PDB entry 8CEO | electron microscopy, 3.60 A resolution | chains N and x of the 54 polymer chains in the assembly

== Chain N ==
Molecule: Nontemplate DNA
Sequence (209 nucleotides; each row starts with the number of its first residue; numbers below 1 keep their minus sign (DA-73 is residue -73)):
   -73 AGCACGCTGT GTATATAATA GCTATGGAAC GTTCGATTCA CCTCCGATGT GTGTTGTACA
   -13 TACATAAAAA TATCATAGCT CTTCTGCGCT GTGTTGGTCG TAGACAGCTC TAGCACCGCT
    47 TAAACGCACG TACGCGCTGT CCCCCGCGTT TTAACCGCCA AGGGGATTAC TCCCTAGTCT
   107 CCAGGCACGT GTCAGATATA TACATCGAT

== Chain x ==
Molecule: Histone H2A
Organism: Xenopus laevis
UniProtKB: Q6AZJ8 (Q6AZJ8_XENLA); residues 1-129 here correspond to UniProt positions 2-130 (UniProt number = residue number + 1)
Amino-acid sequence (129 residues; row label = number of the first residue in the row):
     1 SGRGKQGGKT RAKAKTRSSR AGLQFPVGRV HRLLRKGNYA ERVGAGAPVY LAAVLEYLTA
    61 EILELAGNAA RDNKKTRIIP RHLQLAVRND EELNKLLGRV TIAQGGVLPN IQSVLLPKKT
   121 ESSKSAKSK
Not modelled in the structure: 1-12, 119-129

== How chain N and chain x interact ==
Pairs across the interface (16):
  DT101(N) - Arg42(x)  hydrogen bond to the sugar
  DT101(N) - Val43(x)  sugar contact
  DT101(N) - Gly44(x)  phosphate contact
  DT101(N) - Ala45(x)  hydrogen bond to the phosphate
  DA102(N) - Glu41(x)  sugar contact
  DA102(N) - Arg42(x)  phosphate contact
  DA102(N) - Val43(x)  hydrogen bond to the phosphate
  DA109(N) - Lys13(x)  salt bridge to the phosphate
  DG111(N) - Arg29(x)  hydrogen bond to the phosphate
  DC112(N) - Arg29(x)  salt bridge to the phosphate
  DA120(N) - Thr76(x)  sugar contact
  DA120(N) - Arg77(x)  hydrogen bond to the phosphate
  DG121(N) - Lys75(x)  sugar contact
  DG121(N) - Thr76(x)  phosphate contact
  DG121(N) - Arg77(x)  hydrogen bond to the phosphate
  DA122(N) - Lys75(x)  salt bridge to the phosphate
Other interface residues (no listed pair), chain x (11 interface residues in all): His31

== In short ==
Chain N and chain x form an interface of 8 and 11 residues respectively; the contacts include 6 hydrogen bonds
and 3 salt bridges. Among the polar pairs are DT101(N)-Arg42(x), DT101(N)-Ala45(x) and DA102(N)-Val43(x).
Chain N is Nontemplate DNA and chain x is Histone H2A (Xenopus laevis); the structure, Yeast RNA polymerase II
transcription pre-initiation complex with core Mediator and the +1 nucleosome, was determined by electron
microscopy (same publication as 8CEN).
